PDB entry 6RY6 | X-ray diffraction, 1.30 A resolution | chain A

Chain A:
Name: Mannan endo-1,6-alpha-mannosidase
From: Chaetomium thermophilum var. thermophilum DSM 1495
Notes: EC 3.2.1.101
Reference sequence: G0S3F2 (G0S3F2_CHATD); residues 30-449 here = UniProt positions 30-449
Sequence (443 residues; each row starts with the number of its first residue):
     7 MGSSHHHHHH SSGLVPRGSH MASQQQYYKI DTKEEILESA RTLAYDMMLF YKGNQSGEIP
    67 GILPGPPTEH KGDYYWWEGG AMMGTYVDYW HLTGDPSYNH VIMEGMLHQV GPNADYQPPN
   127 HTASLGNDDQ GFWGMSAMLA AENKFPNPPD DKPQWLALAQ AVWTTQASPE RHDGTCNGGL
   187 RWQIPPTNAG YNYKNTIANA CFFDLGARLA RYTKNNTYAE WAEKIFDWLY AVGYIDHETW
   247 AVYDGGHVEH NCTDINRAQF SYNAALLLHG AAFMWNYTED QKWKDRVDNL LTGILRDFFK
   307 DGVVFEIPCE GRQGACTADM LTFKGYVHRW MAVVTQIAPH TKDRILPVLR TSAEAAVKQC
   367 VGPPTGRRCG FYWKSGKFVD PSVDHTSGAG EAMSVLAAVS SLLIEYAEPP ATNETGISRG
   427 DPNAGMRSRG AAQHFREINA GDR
Unresolved in the structure: 7-31, 442-449
Differences from the reference sequence: initiating methionine (7); expression tag (8-29)
Cystine bridges: Cys-182/Cys-258, Cys-315/Cys-322, Cys-366/Cys-375
Ion coordination: Ca2+: Asp-79, Glu-285, His-391
Residues lining bound ligands: 2-amino-2-deoxy-alpha-D-glucopyranose (PA1): Tyr-81, Trp-83, Ala-129, Ser-130, Leu-131, Gly-132, Asp-134, Asp-135, Trp-188, Gln-189, Asn-194, Asp-325
Reported in the primary citation:
  - binding site for 2-amino-2-deoxy-alpha-D-glucopyranose: Tyr-81, Gln-189, Asp-325
  - catalytic residues: Asp-134, Asp-135 (proposed by the authors, not directly observed)

Summary:
Bound to chain A: 2-amino-2-deoxy-alpha-D-glucopyranose. The Ca2+ site is built by Asp-79, Glu-285 and
His-391. From the paper: catalytic residues Asp-134 and Asp-135; a binding site for
2-amino-2-deoxy-alpha-D-glucopyranose at Tyr-81, Gln-189 and Asp-325.
Chain A is Mannan endo-1,6-alpha-mannosidase (Chaetomium thermophilum var. thermophilum DSM 1495); the
structure, Crystal structure of Dfg5 from Chaetomium thermophilum in complex with glucosamine, was determined
by X-ray diffraction together with 6RY0, 6RY1, 6RY2, 6RY5 and 6RY7 from the same study.
